5F29 - chains A and B; structure by X-ray diffraction, 1.82 A resolution.

[Chain A (and B)]
Molecule: Na+/H+ antiporter-like protein
Organism: Staphylococcus aureus
Notes: chain B of this document is another copy of the same molecule, construct and numbering; everything in this record applies to it too
UniProtKB: A0A077VS08 (A0A077VS08_STAAU); residues 143-215 here correspond to UniProt positions 542-614 (UniProt number = residue number + 399)
Amino-acid sequence (73 residues; each row starts with the number of its first residue):
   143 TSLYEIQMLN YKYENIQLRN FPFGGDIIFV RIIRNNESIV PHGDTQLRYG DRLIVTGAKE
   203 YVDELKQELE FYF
Unresolved in the structure: 213-215 (chain B: 214-215)
Modified / non-standard residues: Mse150 (selenomethionine; parent Met)
Residues lining bound ligands: 2BA ((2R,3R,3aS,5R,7aR,9R,10R,10aS,12R,14aR)-2,9-bis(6-amino-9H-purin-9-yl)octahydro-2H,7H-difuro[3,2-d:3',2'-j][1,3,7,9,2,8 ]tetraoxadiphosphacyclododecine-3,5,10,12-tetrol 5,12-dioxide): Leu160, Arg161, Phe165, Ile169, Ile170, Phe171, Pro183, His184, Gly185, Asp186

[Chain A / chain B interface]
Pairs across the interface - 20 pairs, chain A then chain B:
  Asp168(A) - Val182(B)
  Asp168(A) - His184(B)  salt bridge
  Ile169(A) - His184(B)
  Ile170(A) - Val182(B)  hydrophobic
  Ile170(A) - Pro183(B)
  Ile170(A) - His184(B)
  Val172(A) - Val172(B)  hydrophobic
  Val172(A) - Thr198(B)
  Arg173(A) - Thr143(B)
  Arg173(A) - Thr198(B)  hydrogen bond
  Val182(A) - Asp168(B)
  Val182(A) - Ile170(B)  hydrophobic
  Val182(A) - Gly199(B)
  Pro183(A) - Ile170(B)
  His184(A) - Asp168(B)  salt bridge
  His184(A) - Ile169(B)
  His184(A) - Ile170(B)
  Thr198(A) - Val172(B)
  Thr198(A) - Arg173(B)  hydrogen bond
  Gly199(A) - Arg173(B)
Interface residues without a listed pair, chain A (14 interface residues in all): Ser144, Leu145, Phe171, Ile196
Interface residues without a listed pair, chain B (14 interface residues in all): Ser144, Leu145, Phe171

[Overview]
The chain A/chain B interface involves 14 residues from each chain, with 2 hydrogen bonds and 2 salt bridges.
Polar contacts include Asp168(A)-His184(B) and Arg173(A)-Thr198(B). Bound to chain A: compound 2BA.
Chain A and chain B are both Na+/H+ antiporter-like protein (Staphylococcus aureus); the structure, Structure
of RCK domain with cda, was determined by X-ray diffraction together with 4YP1 from the same study.
